9BDW - chains B and D of the 3 polymer chains in the assembly; structure by X-ray diffraction, 1.87 A resolution.

# Chain B
Protein: Transcription factor p65
Source organism: Mus musculus
UniProt: Q04207 (TF65_MOUSE); numbering as in UniProt (aligned over 19-304)
Sequence (287 residues; each row starts with the number of its first residue):
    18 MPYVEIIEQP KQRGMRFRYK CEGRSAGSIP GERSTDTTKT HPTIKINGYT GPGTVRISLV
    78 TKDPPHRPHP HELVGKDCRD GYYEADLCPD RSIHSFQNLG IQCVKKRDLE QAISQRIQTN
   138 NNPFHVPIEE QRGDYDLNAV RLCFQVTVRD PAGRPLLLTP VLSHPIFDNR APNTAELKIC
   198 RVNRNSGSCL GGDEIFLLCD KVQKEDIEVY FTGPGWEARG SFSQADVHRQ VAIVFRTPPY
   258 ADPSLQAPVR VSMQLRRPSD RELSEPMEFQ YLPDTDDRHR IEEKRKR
Disordered / not traced: 292-304
Sequence notes: initiating methionine (18)
Swiss-Prot annotation at these positions:
  - motif: Lys-301 to Arg-304 (Nuclear localization signal)
  - modified residue: Cys-38 (Cysteine persulfide), Lys-122 (N6-acetyllysine), Lys-123 (N6-acetyllysine), Thr-176 (Phosphothreonine), Lys-218 (N6-acetyllysine), Lys-221 (N6-acetyllysine), Thr-254 (Phosphothreonine), Ser-276 (Phosphoserine), Ser-281 (Phosphoserine)
  - cross-link (Glycyl lysine isopeptide (Lys-Gly)): Lys-37 (interchain with G-Cter in SUMO3), Lys-122 (interchain with G-Cter in SUMO3), Lys-123 (interchain with G-Cter in SUMO3)
  - mutagenesis: Cys-38 (C38S: Abolishes sulfhydration and impairs interaction with RPS3), Ser-281 (S281A/E: Abolishes DNA-binding and transcriptional activity)

# Chain D
Molecule: 19-nt DNA strand
Sequence (19 nucleotides; each row starts with the number of its first residue):
   201 ATCACTGGAA CTTCCCAGT

# Interface between chain B and chain D
Contacting residue pairs (7):
  Arg-33(B) / DG207(D)  hydrogen bond to the base
  Arg-33(B) / DG208(D)  hydrogen bond to the base
  Arg-35(B) / DT206(D)  base contact
  Arg-35(B) / DG207(D)  hydrogen bond to the base
  Ser-42(B) / DA204(D)  sugar contact
  Ser-42(B) / DC205(D)  hydrogen bond to the phosphate
  Gly-44(B) / DC205(D)  hydrogen bond to the phosphate
Other interface residues (no listed pair), chain B (6 interface residues in all): Ala-43, Arg-187

# Overview
6 residues of chain B face 5 of chain D across their interface, with 5 hydrogen bonds. Polar contacts include
Arg-33(B)/DG207(D), Arg-33(B)/DG208(D) and Arg-35(B)/DG207(D). UniProt lists 2 mutagenesis sites on chain B.
Here chain B is Transcription factor p65 (Mus musculus) and chain D is a 19-nt DNA strand. Entry 9BDW
(NF-kappaB RelA homo-dimer bound to GC-centric kappaB DNA) was determined by X-ray diffraction, deposited
together with 9BDU, 9BDV and 9BDX.
